Entry 8TVQ (electron microscopy, 4.60 A resolution (low resolution: residue-level contacts below are approximate; hydrogen-bond / salt-bridge calls are withheld)); this record covers chains B and T of the 14 polymer chains in the assembly.

Chain B:
Molecule: DNA-directed RNA polymerase subunit beta
Source organism: Saccharomyces cerevisiae
Notes: EC 2.7.7.6
Reference sequence: A0A6A5Q4H2 (A0A6A5Q4H2_YEASX); numbering as in UniProt (aligned over 1-1224)
Sequence (1224 residues; numbered 1 to 1224; the number before each row is that of its first residue):
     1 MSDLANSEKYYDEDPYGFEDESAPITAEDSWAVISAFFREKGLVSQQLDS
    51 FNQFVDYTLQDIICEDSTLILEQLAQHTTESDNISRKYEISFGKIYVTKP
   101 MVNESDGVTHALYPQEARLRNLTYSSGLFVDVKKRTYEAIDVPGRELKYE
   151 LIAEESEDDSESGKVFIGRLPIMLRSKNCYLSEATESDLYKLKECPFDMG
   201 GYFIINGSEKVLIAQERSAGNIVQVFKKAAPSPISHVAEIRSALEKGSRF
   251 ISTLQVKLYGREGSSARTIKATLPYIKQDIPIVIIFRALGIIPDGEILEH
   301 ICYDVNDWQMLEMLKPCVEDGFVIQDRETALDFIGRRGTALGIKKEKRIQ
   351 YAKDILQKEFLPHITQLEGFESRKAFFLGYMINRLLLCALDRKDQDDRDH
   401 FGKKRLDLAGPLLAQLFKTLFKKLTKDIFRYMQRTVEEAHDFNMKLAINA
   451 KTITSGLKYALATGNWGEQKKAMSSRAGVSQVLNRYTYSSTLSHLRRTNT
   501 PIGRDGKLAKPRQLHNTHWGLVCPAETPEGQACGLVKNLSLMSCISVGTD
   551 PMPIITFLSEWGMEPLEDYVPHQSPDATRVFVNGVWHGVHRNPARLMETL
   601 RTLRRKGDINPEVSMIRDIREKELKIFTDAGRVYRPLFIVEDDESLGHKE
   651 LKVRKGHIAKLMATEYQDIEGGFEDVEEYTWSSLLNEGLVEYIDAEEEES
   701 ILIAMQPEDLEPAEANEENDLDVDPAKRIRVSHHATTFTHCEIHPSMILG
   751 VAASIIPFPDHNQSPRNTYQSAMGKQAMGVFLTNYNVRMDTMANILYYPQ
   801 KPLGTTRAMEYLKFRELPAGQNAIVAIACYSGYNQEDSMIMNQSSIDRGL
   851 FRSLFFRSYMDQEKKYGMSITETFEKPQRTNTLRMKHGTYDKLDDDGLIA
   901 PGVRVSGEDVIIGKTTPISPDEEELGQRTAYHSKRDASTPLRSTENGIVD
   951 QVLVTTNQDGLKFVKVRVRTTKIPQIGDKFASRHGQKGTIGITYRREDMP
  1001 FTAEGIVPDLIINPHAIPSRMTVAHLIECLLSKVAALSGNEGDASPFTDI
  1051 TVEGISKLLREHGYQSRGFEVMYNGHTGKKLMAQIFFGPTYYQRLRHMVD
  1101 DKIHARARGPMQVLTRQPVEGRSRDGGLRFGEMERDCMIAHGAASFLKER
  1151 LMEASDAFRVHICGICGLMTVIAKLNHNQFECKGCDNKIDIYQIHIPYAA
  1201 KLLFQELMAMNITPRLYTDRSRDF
Disordered / not traced: 1-19, 73-86, 140-161, 244-251, 340-346, 436-441, 468-475, 503-513, 673-676, 717-735, 880-944
Bound ions: Zn2+: Cys1163, Cys1166, Cys1185

Chain T:
Molecule: TS (46-nt DNA)
Sequence (46 nucleotides; row label = number of the first residue in the row):
     1 CGCTCTGCTCCTTCTCCXTCCTCTCGATGGCTATGAGATCAACTAG
Disordered / not traced: 1
Modified residues: TTD (cis-syn cyclobutane thymine dimer) at position 18

Chain B / chain T interface:
Residue-residue contacts - 8 pairs, chain B then chain T:
  Ser208(B) with DG26(T)
  Thr463(B) with DA27(T)
  Arg857(B) with DT24(T)
  Arg1122(B) with DC23(T)
  Leu1128(B) with DC21(T)
  Arg1129(B) with DC20(T); DC21(T)
  Gly1131(B) with DC20(T)
Other interface residues (no listed pair), chain B (12 interface residues in all): Tyr459, Ala462, Val482, Met792, Ser1123
Other interface residues (no listed pair), chain T (8 interface residues in all): DT22, DC25

Summary:
The interface between chain B and chain T involves 12 residues on one side and 8 on the other. Cys1163(B),
Cys1166(B) and Cys1185(B) coordinate Zn2+.
Here chain B is DNA-directed RNA polymerase subunit beta (Saccharomyces cerevisiae) and chain T is TS (46-nt
DNA). Entry 8TVQ (Cryo-EM structure of CPD stalled 10-subunit Pol II in complex with Rad26) was determined by
electron microscopy together with 8TUG, 8TVP, 8TVS, 8TVV, 8TVW, 8TVX and 8TVY from the same study.
